8RBM - chains A and B of the 7 polymer chains in the assembly; structure by electron microscopy, 3.24 A resolution.

[Chain A]
Name: Ion-translocating oxidoreductase complex subunit A
From: Azotobacter vinelandii DJ
Notes: EC 7.-.-.-
UniProt: C1DMA8 (C1DMA8_AZOVD); numbering as in UniProt (aligned over 1-190)
Amino-acid sequence (190 residues; numbered 1 to 190; the number before each row is that of its first residue):
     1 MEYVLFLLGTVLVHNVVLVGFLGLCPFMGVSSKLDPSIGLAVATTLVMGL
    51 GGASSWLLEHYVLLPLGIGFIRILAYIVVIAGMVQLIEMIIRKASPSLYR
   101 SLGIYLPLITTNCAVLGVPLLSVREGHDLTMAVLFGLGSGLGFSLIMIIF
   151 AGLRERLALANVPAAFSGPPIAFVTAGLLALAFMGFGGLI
Unresolved in the structure: 1
Bound ions: 2Fe-2S cluster Fe: C25, C113 (shared with 2 residues of chain E)
Residues lining bound ligands:
  - 2Fe-2S cluster (FES): G23, L24, C25, P26, N112, C113
  - phosphatidylethanolamine (PTY): P163, A165, F166

[Chain B]
Name: Ion-translocating oxidoreductase complex subunit B
From: Azotobacter vinelandii DJ
Notes: EC 7.-.-.-
UniProt: C1DMA7 (C1DMA7_AZOVD); residue numbers follow UniProt; this construct covers 1-174
Amino-acid sequence (174 residues; numbered 1 to 174; the number before each row is that of its first residue):
     1 MIEATLALTVMGVLLGCGLGLAARKFAVTDENPLIKEVSDLMPGSQCGQC
    51 GFPGCGAAAVAIVEGNASVTCCPPGGVGLAEKLAAILGVPLDASQVAAPM
   101 LARVEASQCIGCTRCYRACPTDAIVGASGQVHVVLEDACTGCGKCRDACP
   151 EDCVLLIPQEQTLDTWRWDKPAAA
Unresolved in the structure: 1, 27-174

[How chain A and chain B interact]
Residue-residue contacts (10; chain A residue first):
  L66(A) - A7(B)  hydrophobic
  I68(A) - A4(B)  hydrophobic
  V78(A) - L15(B)  hydrophobic
  G82(A) - L15(B)
  M83(A) - L15(B)  hydrophobic
  M89(A) - A22(B)
  M89(A) - A23(B)  hydrophobic
  M89(A) - F26(B)
  I90(A) - F26(B)  hydrophobic
  K93(A) - F26(B)
Other interface residues (no listed pair), chain A (11 interface residues in all): A75, V79, L86
Other interface residues (no listed pair), chain B (11 interface residues in all): E3, L8, M11, G18, L19

[Summary]
The chain A/chain B interface involves 11 residues from each chain. Ligands of chain A: 2Fe-2S cluster and
phosphatidylethanolamine. C25(A) and C113(A) form the 2Fe-2S cluster Fe site.
Here chain A is Ion-translocating oxidoreductase complex subunit A and chain B is Ion-translocating
oxidoreductase complex subunit B, both from Azotobacter vinelandii DJ. Entry 8RBM (Cryo-EM structure of the
NADH:ferredoxin oxidoreductase RNF from Azotobacter vinelandii, ferricyanide oxidized) was determined by
electron microscopy (same publication as 8RB8, 8RB9, 8RBQ and 8AHX).
